Entry 5ESV (X-ray diffraction, 3.10 A resolution); this record covers chains A and H of the 9 polymer chains in the assembly.

[Chain A (and H)]
Molecule: CH03 Heavy Chain
Source organism: Homo sapiens
Notes: chain H of this document is another copy of the same molecule, construct and numbering; everything in this record applies to it too
Reference sequence: S6BGE0 (S6BGE0_HUMAN); residues 103-218 here correspond to UniProt positions 129-244 (UniProt number = residue number + 26)
Sequence (244 residues; row label = number of the first residue in the row; a row labelled like 82A-82C holds insertion residues (82A, then the next letters in order)):
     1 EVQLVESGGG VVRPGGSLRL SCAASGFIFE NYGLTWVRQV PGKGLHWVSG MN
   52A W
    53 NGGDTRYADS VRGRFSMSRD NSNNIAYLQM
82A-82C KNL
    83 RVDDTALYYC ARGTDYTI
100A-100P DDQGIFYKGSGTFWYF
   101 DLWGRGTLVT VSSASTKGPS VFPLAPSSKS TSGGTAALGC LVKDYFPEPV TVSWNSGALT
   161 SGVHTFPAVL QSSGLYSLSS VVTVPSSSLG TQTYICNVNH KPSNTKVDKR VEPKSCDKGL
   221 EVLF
Not modelled in the structure: 128-130, 214-224 (chain H: 128-131, 214-224)
Sequence notes: expression tag (219-224)
Cystine bridges: Cys22-Cys92, Cys140-Cys196

[Interface between chain A and chain H]
Pairs across the interface (7):
  Ser156(A) - Ala158(H)
  Ser156(A) - Thr160(H)  hydrogen bond (backbone-side chain)
  Ser156(A) - Ser161(H)
  Gly157(A) - Ala158(H)
  Ala158(A) - Ala158(H)
  Thr193(A) - Ser187(H)
  Arg210(A) - Ser187(H)  hydrogen bond
Interface residues without a listed pair, chain A (8 interface residues in all): Ser153, Gln192, Ile195
Interface residues without a listed pair, chain H (8 interface residues in all): Leu159, Pro185, Ser188, Gln192

[Overview]
Chain A and chain H each contribute 8 residues to their interface; the contacts include 2 hydrogen bonds.
Polar pairs include Ser156(A)-Thr160(H) and Arg210(A)-Ser187(H).
Both chains are CH03 Heavy Chain (Homo sapiens). Entry 5ESV (Crystal Structure of Broadly Neutralizing
Antibody CH03, Isolated from Donor CH0219, in Complex with Scaffolded Trimeric ...) was determined by X-ray
diffraction together with 5ESZ from the same study.
